Entry 5VSU (X-ray diffraction, 3.10 A resolution); this record covers chains C and F of the 9 polymer chains in the assembly.

[Chain C]
Molecule: U6 snRNA-associated Sm-like protein LSm3
From: Saccharomyces cerevisiae (strain ATCC 204508 / S288c)
UniProtKB: P57743 (LSM3_YEAST); residue numbers follow UniProt; this construct covers 1-89
Chain sequence (92 residues; row label = number of the first residue in the row; numbers below 1 keep their minus sign (Met-2 is residue -2)):
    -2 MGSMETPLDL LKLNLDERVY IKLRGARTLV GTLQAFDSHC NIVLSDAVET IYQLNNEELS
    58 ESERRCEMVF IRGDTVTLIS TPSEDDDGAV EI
Disordered / not traced: -2, 80-89
Sequence notes: initiating methionine (-2); expression tag (-1 to 0)
UniProt features mapped onto this chain:
  - mutagenesis: Arg21 (R21E: Sensitive to thermal stress. Decreases binding affinity for U6 snRNA), His36 (H36A: Strongly reduces affinity for poly-U RNA ends), Asn38 (N38A: Strongly reduces affinity for poly-U RNA ends), Arg69 (R69A: Strongly reduces affinity for poly-U RNA ends)
From the paper describing this entry:
  - mutagenesis - R21A: unchanged growth
  - mutagenesis - R21D: decreased growth

[Chain F]
Molecule: U6 snRNA-associated Sm-like protein LSm6
From: Saccharomyces cerevisiae (strain ATCC 204508 / S288c)
UniProtKB: Q06406 (LSM6_YEAST); residues 1-86 here = UniProt positions 1-86
Chain sequence (88 residues; numbered -1 to 86; the number before each row is that of its first residue; numbers below 1 keep their minus sign (Gly-1 is residue -1)):
    -1 GSMSGKASTE GSVTTEFLSD IIGKTVNVKL ASGLLYSGRL ESIDGFMNVA LSSATEHYES
    59 NNNKLLNKFN SDVFLRGTQV MYISEQKI
Disordered / not traced: -1 to 9
Sequence notes: expression tag (-1 to 0)
UniProt features mapped onto this chain:
  - mutagenesis: Arg74 (R74A: Reduces affinity for poly-U RNA ends)

[Chain C / chain F interface]
Pairs across the interface - 31 pairs, chain C then chain F:
  Glu2(C) with Ser40(F), hydrogen bond (backbone-side chain)
  Thr3(C) with Ser40(F)
  Pro4(C) with Ser40(F); Ile41(F); Asp42(F); Asn46(F); Val47(F); Phe72(F)
  Leu7(C) with Ser40(F); Phe72(F), hydrophobic
  Leu8(C) with Phe72(F)
  Asn11(C) with Phe72(F)
  Lys19(C) with Glu54(F), salt bridge; Asn65(F)
  His36(C) with Arg74(F), hydrogen bond (backbone-side chain)
  Cys37(C) with Arg74(F)
  Gly70(C) with Arg74(F), hydrogen bond (backbone-side chain)
  Asp71(C) with Arg74(F)
  Val73(C) with Arg74(F)
  Thr74(C) with Leu28(F)
  Leu75(C) with Tyr34(F); Val71(F), hydrophobic; Phe72(F); Leu73(F), hydrophobic
  Ile76(C) with Asp70(F); Val71(F); Phe72(F), hydrogen bond (backbone-backbone)
  Ser77(C) with Ser69(F); Asp70(F), hydrogen bond (side chain-backbone); Val71(F)
  Thr78(C) with Ser69(F)
Interface residues without a listed pair, chain C (20 interface residues in all): Met1, Leu5, Arg21
Interface residues without a listed pair, chain F (19 interface residues in all): Leu32, Ala48, Phe67, Gln77

[Summary]
The interface between chain C and chain F involves 20 residues on one side and 19 on the other, with 5
hydrogen bonds and 1 salt bridge. Polar contacts include Lys19(C)-Glu54(F), Glu2(C)-Ser40(F) and
His36(C)-Arg74(F). From the paper: R21D of chain C reduces growth; R21A of chain C leaves growth unchanged.
Chain C is U6 snRNA-associated Sm-like protein LSm3 and chain F is U6 snRNA-associated Sm-like protein LSm6,
both from Saccharomyces cerevisiae (strain ATCC 204508 / S288c); the structure, Structure of yeast U6 snRNP
with 2'-phosphate terminated U6 RNA, was determined by X-ray diffraction together with 6ASO from the same
study.
